PDB entry 8FN0 | electron microscopy, 2.89 A resolution | chains A and B of the 6 polymer chains in the assembly

# Chain A
Name: Neurotensin receptor type 1
Source organism: Rattus norvegicus
UniProtKB: P20789 (NTR1_RAT); residues 43-424 here = UniProt positions 43-424
Amino-acid sequence (409 residues; numbered 16 to 424; the number before each row is that of its first residue):
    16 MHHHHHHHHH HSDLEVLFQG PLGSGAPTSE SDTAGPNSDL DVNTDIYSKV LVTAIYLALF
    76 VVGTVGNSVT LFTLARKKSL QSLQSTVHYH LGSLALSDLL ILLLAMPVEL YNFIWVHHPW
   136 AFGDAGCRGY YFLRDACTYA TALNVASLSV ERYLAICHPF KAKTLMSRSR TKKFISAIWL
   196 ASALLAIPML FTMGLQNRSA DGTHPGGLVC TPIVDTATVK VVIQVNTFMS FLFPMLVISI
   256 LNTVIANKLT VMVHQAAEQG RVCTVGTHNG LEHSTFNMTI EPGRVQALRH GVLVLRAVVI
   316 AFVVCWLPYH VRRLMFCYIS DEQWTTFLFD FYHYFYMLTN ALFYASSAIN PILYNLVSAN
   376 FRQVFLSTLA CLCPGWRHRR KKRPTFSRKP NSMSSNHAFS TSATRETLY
Disordered / not traced: 16-51, 91-99, 268-300, 376-424
Construct notes: expression tag (16-42); engineered mutation Leu86 (Ala in P20789), Ala215 (Gly in P20789), Ala360 (Val in P20789)
Swiss-Prot annotation at these positions:
  - region: Val326 to Tyr349 (Neurotensin binding)
  - lipidation (S-palmitoyl cysteine): Cys386, Cys388
Cystine bridges: Cys142-Cys225
Small-molecule neighbours: SRW (2-[{2-(1-fluorocyclopropyl)-4-[4-(2-methoxyphenyl)piperidin-1-yl]quinazolin-6-yl}(methyl)amino]ethan-1-ol): Val102, Leu106, Val160, Leu163, Ser164, Arg167, Ile171, Asn257, Ile260, Leu264, Gly306, Val309, Leu310, Val313, Asn365, Tyr369, Val372
From the paper describing this entry:
  - binding site for SRW: Val160, Leu163, Ser164, Arg167, Ile171, Ile260, Leu264, Val309, Leu310, Val313, Asn365, Tyr369, Val372
  - contacts within the chain: Thr101-Glu166, Glu166-Arg167, Leu106-Tyr369 (backbone contact)
  - conformationally variable residues (side-chain flip): Glu166, Arg167, Tyr369
  - mutagenesis - F358A: increased signaling (citing earlier work)

# Chain B
Name: MiniGo
Source organism: Escherichia coli
Amino-acid sequence (228 residues; each row starts with the number of its first residue; numbers below 1 keep their minus sign (Met-2 is residue -2)):
    -2 MGCTLSAEDK AAVERSKMIE KNLKEDGISA AKDVKLLLLG ADNSGKSTIV KQMKIIHGGS
    58 GGSGGTTGIV ETHFTFKNLH FRLFDVGGQR SERKKWIHCF EDVTAIIFCV DLSDYNRMHE
   118 SLMLFDSICN NKFFIDTSII LFLNKKDLFG EKIKKSPLTI CFPEYTGPNT YEDAAAYIQA
   178 QFESKNRSPN KEIYCHMTCA TDTNNAQVIF DAVTDIIIAN NLRGCGLY
Disordered / not traced: -2 to 1, 54-63, 89, 225
Small-molecule neighbours: SRW (2-[{2-(1-fluorocyclopropyl)-4-[4-(2-methoxyphenyl)piperidin-1-yl]quinazolin-6-yl}(methyl)amino]ethan-1-ol): Leu219, Cys222, Gly223, Leu224
From the paper describing this entry:
  - binding site for SRW: Cys222 to Leu224

# Chain A / chain B interface
Contacting residue pairs - 19 pairs, chain A then chain B:
  Val102(A) - Cys222(B)  hydrophobic
  Arg167(A) - Leu219(B)
  Arg167(A) - Cys222(B)  hydrogen bond
  Ala170(A) - Asn218(B)  hydrogen bond (backbone-side chain)
  Ile171(A) - Ile215(B)
  Ile171(A) - Leu219(B)  hydrophobic
  Pro174(A) - Ile214(B)  hydrophobic
  Pro174(A) - Ile215(B)  hydrophobic
  Pro174(A) - Asn218(B)
  Phe175(A) - Leu76(B)  hydrophobic
  Phe175(A) - Val210(B)  hydrophobic
  Phe175(A) - Thr211(B)
  Phe175(A) - Ile214(B)  hydrophobic
  Thr179(A) - Ala28(B)
  Val372(A) - Leu224(B)
  Ser373(A) - Gly223(B)  hydrogen bond (side chain-backbone)
  Ser373(A) - Leu224(B)
  Ala374(A) - Gly223(B)
  Ala374(A) - Leu224(B)  hydrogen bond (backbone-backbone)
Other interface residues (no listed pair), chain A (11 interface residues in all): Leu303
Other interface residues (no listed pair), chain B (12 interface residues in all): Val31
From the paper, about this interface:
  - interface residues, chain A: Leu303(A)
  - interface residues, chain B: Leu219(B), Leu224(B)

# Overview
Chain A and chain B form an interface of 11 and 12 residues respectively; the contacts include 4 hydrogen
bonds. Among the polar pairs are Arg167(A)-Cys222(B), Ala170(A)-Asn218(B) and Ser373(A)-Gly223(B). From the
paper: a binding site for SRW at Val160(A), Leu163(A) and Cys222(B) among others; F358A of chain A increases
signaling.
Chain A is Neurotensin receptor type 1 (Rattus norvegicus) and chain B is MiniGo (Escherichia coli); the
structure, CryoEM structure of Go-coupled NTSR1 with a biased allosteric modulator, was determined by electron
microscopy together with 8FMZ and 8FN1 from the same study.
